9C29 - chains A and B of the 20 polymer chains in the assembly; structure by electron microscopy, 8.00 A resolution (low resolution: residue-level contacts below are approximate; hydrogen-bond / salt-bridge calls are withheld).

== Chain A (and B) ==
Name: Integrase
From: HIV-1 06TG.HT008
Notes: EC 2.7.7.-, 3.1.-.-; chain B of this document is another copy of the same molecule, construct and numbering; everything in this record applies to it too
UniProtKB: P12497 (POL_HV1N5); residues 1-288 here correspond to UniProt positions 1148-1435 (UniProt number = residue number + 1147)
Amino-acid sequence (288 residues; row label = number of the first residue in the row):
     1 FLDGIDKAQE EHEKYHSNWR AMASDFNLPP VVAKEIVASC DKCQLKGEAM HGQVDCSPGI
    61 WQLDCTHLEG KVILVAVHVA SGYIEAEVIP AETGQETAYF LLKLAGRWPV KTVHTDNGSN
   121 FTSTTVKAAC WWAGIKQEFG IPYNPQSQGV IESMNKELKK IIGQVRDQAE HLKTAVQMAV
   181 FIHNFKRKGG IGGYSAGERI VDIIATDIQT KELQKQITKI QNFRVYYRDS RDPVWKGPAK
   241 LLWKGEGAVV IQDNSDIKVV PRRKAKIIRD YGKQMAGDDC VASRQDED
Not modelled in the structure: 229-235, 269-288 (chain B: 1, 45-56, 140-148, 229-234, 271-288)
Metal / ion sites: Mg2+: Cys65 (shared with 1 residue of chain R)
Curated features (UniProtKB/Swiss-Prot):
  - zinc finger: Asp3 to Gln44 (Integrase-type)
  - DNA-binding region: Phe223 to Asp270 (Integrase-type)
  - binding site (Zn(2+)): His12, His16, Cys40, Cys43
  - binding site (Mg(2+)): Asp64, Asp116, Glu152
What the authors report for this chain:
  - catalytic residues: Asp64, Asp116, Glu152 (citing earlier work)
  - mutagenesis - E35K, K240E: decreased catalytic activity
  - mutagenesis - E35K, K215E, K219E, K240E, K244E, R262E: decreased binding to RNA
  - mutagenesis - H12N, K240E (4-fold): decreased stability
  - mutagenesis - E11K/K186E: unchanged binding to RNA

== How chain A and chain B interact ==
Residue-residue contacts (4):
  Gly106(A) with Phe181(B); Asn184(B)
  Phe181(A) with Gly106(B)
  Asn184(A) with Gly106(B)
Interface residues without a listed pair, chain A (7 interface residues in all): Leu102, Gln177, Val180, Ala205
Interface residues without a listed pair, chain B (7 interface residues in all): Leu102, Gln177, Val180, Ala205

== Overview ==
Chain A and chain B each contribute 7 residues to their interface. UniProt lists a DNA-binding region, 4
Zn2+-binding residues and 3 Mg2+-binding residues on chain A. The paper reports catalytic residues Asp64(A),
Asp116(A) and Glu152(A); E35K, K215E and K219E of chain A, among others, reduce binding to RNA; 8
substitutions were tested in all.
Chain A and chain B are both Integrase (HIV-1 06TG.HT008); the structure, Hexadecamer of NL4-3 WT HIV-1
intasome, was determined by electron microscopy (same publication as 9BW9).
